Entry 4J8V (X-ray diffraction, 2.58 A resolution); this record covers chains B and D of the 5 polymer chains in the assembly.

Chain B:
Protein: Histone H4
Source organism: Xenopus laevis
UniProt: P62799 (H4_XENLA); residues 1-102 here correspond to UniProt positions 2-103 (UniProt number = residue number + 1)
Amino-acid sequence (102 residues; row label = number of the first residue in the row):
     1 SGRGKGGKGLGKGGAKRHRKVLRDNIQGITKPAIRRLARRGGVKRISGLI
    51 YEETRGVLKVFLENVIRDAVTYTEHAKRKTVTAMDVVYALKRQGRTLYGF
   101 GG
Not modelled in the structure: 1-20
Swiss-Prot annotation at these positions:
  - DNA-binding region: Lys16 to Lys20
  - modified residue: Ser1 (N-acetylserine), Arg3 (Asymmetric dimethylarginine), Lys5 (N6-(2-hydroxyisobutyryl)lysine), Lys8 (N6-(2-hydroxyisobutyryl)lysine), Lys12 (N6-(2-hydroxyisobutyryl)lysine), Lys16 (N6-(2-hydroxyisobutyryl)lysine), Lys20 (N6,N6,N6-trimethyllysine), Lys31 (N6-(2-hydroxyisobutyryl)lysine), Lys44 (N6-(2-hydroxyisobutyryl)lysine), Ser47 (Phosphoserine), Tyr51 (Phosphotyrosine), Lys59 (N6-(2-hydroxyisobutyryl)lysine), Lys77 (N6-(2-hydroxyisobutyryl)lysine), Lys79 (N6-(2-hydroxyisobutyryl)lysine), Tyr88 (Phosphotyrosine), Lys91 (N6-(2-hydroxyisobutyryl)lysine)
  - cross-link (Glycyl lysine isopeptide (Lys-Gly)): Lys31 (interchain with G-Cter in UFM1), Lys91 (interchain with G-Cter in ubiquitin)

Chain D:
Protein: Histone H2B 1.1
Source organism: Xenopus laevis
UniProt: P02281 (H2B11_XENLA); residues -2 to 122 here correspond to UniProt positions 2-126 (UniProt number = residue number + 4)
Amino-acid sequence (125 residues; each row starts with the number of its first residue; numbers below 1 keep their minus sign (Pro-2 is residue -2)):
    -2 PEPAKSAPAPKKGSKKAVTKTQKKDGKKRRKTRKESYAIYVYKVLKQVHP
    48 DTGISSKAMSIMNSFVNDVFERIAGEASRLAHYNKRSTITSREIQTAVRL
    98 LLPGELAKHAVSEGTKAVTKYTSAK
Not modelled in the structure: -2 to 27
Construct notes: conflict Thr29 (Ser33 in P02281)
Metal / ion sites: para-cymene ruthenium chloride Ru near His79 (its only coordinating residue here)
Swiss-Prot annotation at these positions:
  - modified residue: Lys2 (N6-acetyllysine), Lys9 (N6-acetyllysine), Ser11 (Phosphoserine), Lys12 (N6-acetyllysine), Lys17 (N6-acetyllysine)
  - glycosylation: Ser109 (O-linked (GlcNAc) serine)
  - cross-link: Lys117 (Glycyl lysine isopeptide (Lys-Gly) (interchain with G-Cter in ubiquitin))

How chain B and chain D interact:
Pairs across the interface (18):
  Asp68(B) - Leu97(D)
  Thr71(B) - Thr93(D)
  Thr71(B) - Leu97(D)
  Tyr72(B) - Glu73(D)
  Tyr72(B) - Leu77(D)  hydrophobic
  Tyr72(B) - Leu97(D)
  Glu74(B) - Arg89(D)  hydrogen bond (backbone-side chain)
  His75(B) - Leu77(D)
  His75(B) - Asn81(D)
  His75(B) - Arg89(D)  hydrogen bond (backbone-side chain)
  His75(B) - Glu90(D)  salt bridge
  His75(B) - Thr93(D)  hydrogen bond
  Ala76(B) - Asn81(D)
  Lys77(B) - Arg89(D)
  Tyr88(B) - Tyr80(D)  hydrophobic
  Arg92(B) - Glu73(D)  salt bridge
  Arg92(B) - Leu97(D)  hydrogen bond (side chain-backbone)
  Arg92(B) - Leu98(D)
Interface residues without a listed pair, chain B (10 interface residues in all): Lys91
Interface residues without a listed pair, chain D (10 interface residues in all): Arg96

Summary:
The chain B/chain D interface involves 10 residues from each chain; the contacts include 4 hydrogen bonds and
2 salt bridges. Polar pairs include His75(B)-Glu90(D), Arg92(B)-Glu73(D) and Glu74(B)-Arg89(D). From UniProt:
a DNA-binding region on chain B.
Chain B is Histone H4 and chain D is Histone H2B 1.1, both from Xenopus laevis; the structure, X-ray structure
of NCP145 with bound chlorido(eta-6-p-cymene)(N-phenyl-2-pyridinecarbothioamide)ruthenium(II), was determined
by X-ray diffraction, deposited together with 4J8X, 4J8U and 4J8W.
